4TWI - chains A and B; structure by X-ray diffraction, 1.79 A resolution.

== Chain A ==
Name: NAD-dependent protein deacylase 1
Organism: Archaeoglobus fulgidus
Notes: EC 3.5.1.-
UniProt: O28597 (NPD1_ARCFU); residues 1-245 here = UniProt positions 1-245
Sequence (245 residues; each row starts with the number of its first residue):
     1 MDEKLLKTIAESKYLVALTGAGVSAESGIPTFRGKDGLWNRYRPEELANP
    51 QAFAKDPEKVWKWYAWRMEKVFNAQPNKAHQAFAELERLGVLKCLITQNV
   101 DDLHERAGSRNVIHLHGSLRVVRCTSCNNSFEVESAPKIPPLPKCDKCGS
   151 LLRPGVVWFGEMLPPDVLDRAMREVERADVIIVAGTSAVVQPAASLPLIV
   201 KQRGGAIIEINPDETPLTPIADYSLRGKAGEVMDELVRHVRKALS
Unresolved in the structure: 1
UniProt features mapped onto this chain:
  - active site: His116 (Proton acceptor)
  - binding site (NAD(+)): Gln98 to Asp101, Gly185 to Ser187, Asn211 to Asp213, Ala229
  - binding site (substrate): Tyr64, Arg67
  - binding site (Zn(2+)): Cys124, Cys127, Cys145, Cys148
  - mutagenesis: Ser24 (S24A: Reduces activity 6-fold. Reduces affinity for NAD 10-fold), Arg33 (R33A: Reduces activity by 20%), Glu45 (E45A: No effect), His80 (H80N: Slightly reduces affinity for NAD), Asp101 (D101N: Reduces activity 80-fold. Reduces affinity for NAD 10-fold), His116 (H116D/N: Reduces activity 30-fold), Phe159 (F159A: Reduces activity 20-fold), Met162 (M162P: Change in substrate affinity; when associated with Y-191 and M-216), Gln191 (Q191Y: Change in substrate affinity; when associated with P-162 and M-216), Pro216 (P216M: Change in substrate affinity; when associated with P-162 and Y-191)
Metal / ion sites: Zn2+: Cys124, Cys127, Cys145, Cys148
From the paper describing this entry:
  - binding site for Succinylated H4 Peptide (aa8-20) (chain B): Tyr64, Arg67
  - specificity-determining residues: Tyr64, Arg67

== Chain B ==
Name: Succinylated H4 Peptide (aa8-20)
UniProt: P02309 (H4_YEAST); residues -3 to 9 here correspond to UniProt positions 9-21 (UniProt number = residue number + 12)
Sequence (14 residues; numbered -3 to 10; the number before each row is that of its first residue; numbers below 1 keep their minus sign (Lys-3 is residue -3)):
    -3 KGLGKGGAKRHRKW
Unresolved in the structure: -3 to 0, 9-10
Differences from the reference sequence: insertion (10)
Modified residues: Lys5 ((2S)-2-azanyl-6-[(4-hydroxy-4-oxo-butanoyl)amino]hexanoic acid; SLL)
UniProt features mapped onto this chain:
  - modified residue: Lys-3 (N6-acetyllysine), Lys1 (N6-acetyl-N6-methyllysine)

== Chain A / chain B interface ==
Residue-residue contacts (30; chain A residue first):
  Glu45(A) - His7(B)
  Ala48(A) - Lys5(B)
  Tyr64(A) - Lys5(B)
  Arg67(A) - Lys5(B)
  Val100(A) - Lys5(B)
  His116(A) - Lys5(B)
  Val157(A) - Lys5(B)
  Trp158(A) - Lys5(B)
  Phe159(A) - Lys5(B)
  Phe159(A) - His7(B)
  Gly160(A) - Ala4(B)
  Gly160(A) - Lys5(B)  hydrogen bond (backbone-backbone)
  Glu161(A) - Ala4(B)
  Glu161(A) - Lys5(B)  hydrogen bond (backbone-backbone)
  Met162(A) - Gly3(B)
  Met162(A) - Ala4(B)  hydrogen bond (side chain-backbone)
  Leu163(A) - Lys5(B)
  Met172(A) - Lys1(B)
  Val189(A) - Arg6(B)
  Val189(A) - His7(B)
  Val189(A) - Arg8(B)  hydrogen bond (backbone-backbone)
  Val190(A) - Arg6(B)
  Val190(A) - His7(B)
  Gln191(A) - Ala4(B)
  Gln191(A) - Lys5(B)
  Gln191(A) - Arg6(B)  hydrogen bond (backbone-backbone)
  Pro192(A) - Lys1(B)
  Pro192(A) - Gly2(B)
  Pro192(A) - Gly3(B)
  Ser195(A) - Lys1(B)
Interface residues without a listed pair, chain A (22 interface residues in all): Trp63, Val156, Leu168

== In short ==
22 residues of chain A and 8 residues of chain B are in contact, with 5 hydrogen bonds. Polar pairs include
Met162(A)-Ala4(B), Gly160(A)-Lys5(B) and Glu161(A)-Lys5(B). From the paper: a binding site for Succinylated H4
Peptide (aa8-20) (chain B) at Tyr64(A) and Arg67(A); specificity determinants Tyr64(A) and Arg67(A).
Chain A is NAD-dependent protein deacylase 1 (Archaeoglobus fulgidus) and chain B is Succinylated H4 Peptide
(aa8-20); the structure, The structure of Sir2Af1 bound to a succinylated histone peptide, was determined by
X-ray diffraction (same publication as 4TWJ).
